Entry 7VX2 (X-ray diffraction, 2.48 A resolution); this record covers chains A and D.

Chain A (and D):
Protein: Limonene-1,2-epoxide hydrolase
Source organism: Rhodococcus erythropolis
Notes: EC 3.3.2.8; chain D of this document is another copy of the same molecule, construct and numbering; everything in this record applies to it too
UniProtKB: Q9ZAG3 (LIMA_RHOER); residues 2-149 here = UniProt positions 2-149
Sequence (155 residues; row label = number of the first residue in the row; numbers below 1 keep their minus sign (Met-5 is residue -5)):
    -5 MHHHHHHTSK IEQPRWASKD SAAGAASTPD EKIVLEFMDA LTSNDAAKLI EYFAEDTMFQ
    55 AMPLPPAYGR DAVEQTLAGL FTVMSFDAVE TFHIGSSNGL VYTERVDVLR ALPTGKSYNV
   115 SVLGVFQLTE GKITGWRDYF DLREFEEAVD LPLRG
Unresolved in the structure: -5 to 4, 149 (chain D: -5 to -2)
Construct notes: initiating methionine (-5); expression tag (-4 to 1); engineered mutation Phe53 (Tyr in Q9ZAG3), Ala55 (Asn in Q9ZAG3), Phe80 (Ile in Q9ZAG3), Val114 (Leu in Q9ZAG3), Val116 (Ile in Q9ZAG3)
UniProt features mapped onto this chain:
  - active site: Asp101 (Proton donor), Asp132 (Proton acceptor)
  - mutagenesis: Arg99 (R99A/H/K/Q: Impaired protein folding and no activity), Asp101 (D101A/N: No activity), Asp132 (D132A/N: No activity)
Reported in the primary citation:
  - mutagenesis - Y53F/N55A (from 99 to 46%): decreased catalytic activity
  - mutagenesis - Y53F/N55A/I116V (96% conversion): increased catalytic activity on tetrahydrofuran product 10
  - mutagenesis - Y53F/N55A: increased catalytic activity on Baldwin product

Interface between chain A and chain D:
Pairs across the interface (68; chain A residue first):
  Arg9(A) - Tyr62(D)
  Trp10(A) - Met52(D)
  Trp10(A) - Gln54(D)
  Trp10(A) - Tyr62(D)
  Trp10(A) - Gln121(D)  hydrogen bond (backbone-side chain)
  Trp10(A) - Arg131(D)
  Trp10(A) - Tyr133(D)
  Met52(A) - Trp10(D)
  Gln54(A) - Trp10(D)
  Pro57(A) - Asp135(D)
  Pro57(A) - Glu138(D)
  Tyr62(A) - Arg9(D)
  Tyr62(A) - Trp10(D)
  His87(A) - Leu94(D)
  His87(A) - Tyr96(D)
  His87(A) - Arg131(D)
  Ile88(A) - Tyr96(D)
  Gly89(A) - Ser91(D)
  Gly89(A) - Tyr96(D)
  Ser90(A) - Ser90(D)
  Ser91(A) - Gly89(D)
  Ser91(A) - Ser90(D)  hydrogen bond (side chain-backbone)
  Asn92(A) - Ala16(D)  hydrogen bond (side chain-backbone)
  Asn92(A) - Ala17(D)
  Asn92(A) - Ile88(D)
  Leu94(A) - His87(D)
  Tyr96(A) - His87(D)
  Tyr96(A) - Gly89(D)
  Tyr96(A) - Tyr96(D)  hydrophobic
  Glu98(A) - Val119(D)
  Glu98(A) - Arg131(D)  salt bridge
  Glu98(A) - Tyr133(D)  hydrogen bond
  Ser115(A) - Tyr133(D)
  Val116(A) - Tyr133(D)
  Leu117(A) - Leu117(D)
  Leu117(A) - Gly118(D)
  Leu117(A) - Val119(D)
  Leu117(A) - Tyr133(D)  hydrophobic
  Gly118(A) - Leu117(D)
  Val119(A) - Glu98(D)
  Val119(A) - Leu117(D)
  Gln121(A) - Trp10(D)  hydrogen bond (side chain-backbone)
  Gln121(A) - His87(D)
  Arg131(A) - Trp10(D)
  Arg131(A) - His87(D)
  Arg131(A) - Glu98(D)  salt bridge
  Tyr133(A) - Glu98(D)  hydrogen bond
  Tyr133(A) - Ser115(D)
  Tyr133(A) - Val116(D)
  Tyr133(A) - Leu117(D)  hydrophobic
  Tyr133(A) - Tyr133(D)
  Phe134(A) - Phe134(D)
  Phe134(A) - Asp135(D)
  Asp135(A) - Pro57(D)
  Asp135(A) - Phe134(D)
  Asp135(A) - Asp135(D)
  Asp135(A) - Leu136(D)  hydrogen bond (side chain-backbone)
  Leu136(A) - Asp135(D)  hydrogen bond (backbone-side chain)
  Leu136(A) - Arg137(D)
  Arg137(A) - Asp135(D)
  Arg137(A) - Arg137(D)
  Arg137(A) - Glu140(D)  salt bridge
  Arg137(A) - Arg148(D)
  Glu138(A) - Arg148(D)
  Glu140(A) - Arg137(D)  salt bridge
  Glu141(A) - Arg148(D)  salt bridge
  Arg148(A) - Arg137(D)
  Arg148(A) - Glu141(D)  salt bridge
Other interface residues (no listed pair), chain A (33 interface residues in all): Ser21, Met56
Other interface residues (no listed pair), chain D (38 interface residues in all): Ala11, Ser12, Asp14, Glu25, Met56, Asn92

In short:
The interface between chain A and chain D involves 33 residues on one side and 38 on the other; the contacts
include 8 hydrogen bonds and 6 salt bridges. Among the polar pairs are Glu98(A)-Arg131(D), Arg137(A)-Glu140(D)
and Glu141(A)-Arg148(D). The paper reports that Y53F/N55A of chain A reduce catalytic activity;
Y53F/N55A/I116V of chain A increase catalytic activity on tetrahydrofuran product 10.
Both chains are Limonene-1,2-epoxide hydrolase (Rhodococcus erythropolis). Entry 7VX2 (Crystal Structure of
the Y53F/N55A/I80F/L114V/I116V mutant of LEH) was determined by X-ray diffraction (same publication as 7VWD,
7VWM, 7XEE and 7XEF).
